PDB entry 1NVP | X-ray diffraction, 2.10 A resolution | chains E and A of the 6 polymer chains in the assembly

# Chain E
Molecule: 17-nt DNA strand
Sequence (17 nucleotides; each row starts with the number of its first residue):
     1 GGGGGGGCTA TAAAAGG

# Chain A
Name: TATA box binding protein
Organism: Homo sapiens
Notes: fragment: c-terminal 181 amino acids
UniProt: P20226 (TBP_HUMAN); numbering as in UniProt (aligned over 159-339)
Amino-acid sequence (181 residues; numbered 159 to 339; the number before each row is that of its first residue):
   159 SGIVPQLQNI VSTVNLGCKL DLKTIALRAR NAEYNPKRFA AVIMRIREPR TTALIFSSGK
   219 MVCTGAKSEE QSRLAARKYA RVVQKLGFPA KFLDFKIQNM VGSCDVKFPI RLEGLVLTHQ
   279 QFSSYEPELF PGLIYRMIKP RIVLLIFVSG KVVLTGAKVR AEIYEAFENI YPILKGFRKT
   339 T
Not modelled in the structure: 339
Curated features (UniProtKB/Swiss-Prot):
  - binding site (DNA): Asn167, Arg203, Lys218, Asn257, Arg294

# Interface between chain E and chain A
Pairs across the interface - 31 pairs, chain E then chain A:
  DT9(E) with Leu287(A), phosphate contact; Phe288(A), base contact
  DA10(E) with Leu287(A), sugar contact; Phe288(A), base contact; Leu303(A), base contact
  DT11(E) with Arg294(A), salt bridge to the phosphate; Val301(A), sugar contact; Leu303(A), sugar contact; Thr313(A), base contact
  DA12(E) with Asn257(A), hydrogen bond to the base; Val259(A), base contact; Arg294(A), salt bridge to the phosphate; Val301(A), sugar contact; Thr313(A), hydrogen bond to the base; Gly314(A), sugar contact
  DA13(E) with Val169(A), base contact; Gln256(A), sugar contact; Asn257(A), hydrogen bond to the base; Arg299(A), salt bridge to the phosphate
  DA14(E) with Val169(A), base contact; Thr171(A), sugar contact; Val220(A), base contact; Gln256(A), sugar contact
  DA15(E) with Leu212(A), base contact; Phe214(A), sugar contact; Ser216(A), phosphate contact; Lys218(A), phosphate contact; Val220(A), sugar contact
  DG16(E) with Phe214(A), sugar contact; Ser216(A), hydrogen bond to the phosphate; Lys218(A), phosphate contact
Also at the interface, not in a pair above, chain A (21 interface residues in all): Phe197, Ile292, Lys316

# In short
8 residues of chain E and 21 residues of chain A are in contact; the contacts include 4 hydrogen bonds and 3
salt bridges. Polar contacts include DA12(E)-Asn257(A), DA12(E)-Thr313(A) and DA13(E)-Asn257(A). From UniProt:
5 DNA-binding residues on chain A.
Chain E is a 17-nt DNA strand and chain A is TATA box binding protein (Homo sapiens); the structure, Human
tfiia/tbp/DNA complex, was determined by X-ray diffraction, deposited together with 1NH2.
